PDB entry 7BZ4 | X-ray diffraction, 2.16 A resolution | chains A and C of the 4 polymer chains in the assembly

Chain A (and C):
Protein: Metallo-beta-lactamase PNGM-1
Source organism: uncultured bacterium
Notes: EC 3.5.2.6; chain C of this document is another copy of the same molecule, construct and numbering; everything in this record applies to it too
UniProt: A0A2U8UYM6 (A0A2U8UYM6_9BACT); residue numbers follow UniProt; this construct covers 2-373
Sequence (372 residues; each row starts with the number of its first residue):
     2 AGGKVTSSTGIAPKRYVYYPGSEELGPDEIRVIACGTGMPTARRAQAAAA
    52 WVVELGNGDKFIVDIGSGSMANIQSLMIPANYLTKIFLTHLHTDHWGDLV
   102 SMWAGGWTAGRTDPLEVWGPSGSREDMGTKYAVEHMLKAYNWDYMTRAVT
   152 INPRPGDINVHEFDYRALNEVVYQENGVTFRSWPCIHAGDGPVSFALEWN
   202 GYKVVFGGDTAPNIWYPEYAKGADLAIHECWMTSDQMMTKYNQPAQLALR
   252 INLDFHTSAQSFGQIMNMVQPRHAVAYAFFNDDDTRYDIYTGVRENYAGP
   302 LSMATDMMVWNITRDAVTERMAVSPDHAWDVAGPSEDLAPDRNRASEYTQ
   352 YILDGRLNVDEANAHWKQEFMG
Not modelled in the structure: 335-344 (chain C: 334-345)
Construct notes: engineered mutation Ala279 (His in A0A2U8UYM6)
Bound ions: Zn2+: His91, His93, His188, Asp210
What the authors report for this chain:
  - mutagenesis - H279A: decreased binding to Zn2+

How chain A and chain C interact:
Pairs across the interface - 25 pairs, chain A then chain C:
  Ala2(A) - Lys241(C)  hydrogen bond (backbone-backbone)
  Lys241(A) - Ala2(C)  hydrogen bond (backbone-backbone)
  Asn282(A) - Tyr288(C)
  Asp284(A) - Thr306(C)
  Asp284(A) - Met309(C)
  Asp284(A) - Glu320(C)
  Asp284(A) - Met322(C)
  Asp285(A) - Glu320(C)
  Arg287(A) - Arg287(C)
  Arg287(A) - Tyr288(C)  hydrogen bond
  Tyr288(A) - Asn282(C)
  Tyr288(A) - Arg287(C)
  Tyr288(A) - Tyr291(C)  hydrophobic
  Tyr288(A) - Met304(C)
  Asp289(A) - Tyr291(C)  hydrogen bond
  Tyr291(A) - Tyr288(C)  hydrophobic
  Tyr291(A) - Asp289(C)  hydrogen bond
  Tyr291(A) - Thr292(C)
  Thr292(A) - Tyr291(C)
  Met304(A) - Tyr288(C)
  Thr306(A) - Asp284(C)
  Met309(A) - Asp284(C)
  Glu320(A) - Asp284(C)
  Glu320(A) - Asp285(C)
  Met322(A) - Asp284(C)

Overview:
Chain A and chain C each contribute 15 residues to their interface, with 5 hydrogen bonds. Among the polar
pairs are Arg287(A)-Tyr288(C), Asp289(A)-Tyr291(C) and Ala2(A)-Lys241(C). The Zn2+ site is built by His91(A),
His93(A), His188(A) and Asp210(A). From the paper: H279A of chain A reduces binding to Zn2+.
Both chains are Metallo-beta-lactamase PNGM-1 (uncultured bacterium). Entry 7BZ4 (The mutant variant of
PNGM-1. H279 was substituted for alanine to study metal coordination) was determined by X-ray diffraction
together with 7WI1, 7BYQ, 7BZ1, 7BZ3 and 7BZI from the same study.
